PDB entry 1WOA | X-ray diffraction, 2.80 A resolution | chains A and B

# Chain A (and B)
Name: Triosephosphate isomerase
From: Plasmodium falciparum
Notes: EC 5.3.1.1; chain B of this document is another copy of the same molecule, construct and numbering; everything in this record applies to it too
UniProtKB: Q07412 (TPIS_PLAFA); residue numbers follow UniProt; this construct covers 1-248
Sequence (248 residues; row label = number of the first residue in the row):
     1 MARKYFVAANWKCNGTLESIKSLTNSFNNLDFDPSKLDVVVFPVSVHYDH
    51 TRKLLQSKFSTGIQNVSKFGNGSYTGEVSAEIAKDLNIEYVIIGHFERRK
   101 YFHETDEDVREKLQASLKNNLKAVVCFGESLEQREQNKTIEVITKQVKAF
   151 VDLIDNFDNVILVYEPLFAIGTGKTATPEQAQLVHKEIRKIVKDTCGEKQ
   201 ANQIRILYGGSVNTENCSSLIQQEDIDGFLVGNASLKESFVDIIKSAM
Disordered / not traced: 1-2
Construct notes: engineered mutation Val163 (Ala in Q07412), Phe168 (Trp in Q07412)
Swiss-Prot annotation at these positions:
  - active site: His95 (Electrophile), Glu165 (Proton acceptor)
  - binding site (D-glyceraldehyde 3-phosphate): Asn10, Lys12, Gly171, Leu230, Gly232, Asn233
  - mutagenesis: Ser73 (S73A: 3-fold decrease in substrate affinity; when associated with S-96), Phe96 (F96A: 2-fold decrease in substrate affinity; F96H: 6.7-fold decrease in substrate affinity; F96S: 5.5-fold decrease in substrate affinity. 3-fold decrease in substrate affinity ...), Leu167 (L167V: 3-fold decrease in substrate affinity; when associated with S-96)
Ligand contacts: glycerol-2-phosphate (G2H; 2-hydroxy-1-(hydroxymethyl)ethyl dihydrogen phosphate): Lys12, Ile170, Gly209, Gly210, Ser211, Val212, Leu230, Val231, Gly232, Asn233
From the paper describing this entry:
  - binding site for glycerol-2-phosphate: Lys12, Gly210 to Val212, Leu230, Gly232, Asn233
  - catalytic residues: Lys12, His95, Glu165 (citing earlier work)
  - conformationally variable residues (order/disorder transition): Ala169 to Gly173
  - mutagenesis - W168F: decreased catalytic activity (citing earlier work)

# Chain A / chain B interface
Residue-residue contacts - 74 pairs, chain A then chain B:
  Asn10(A) with Thr75(B), hydrogen bond
  Lys12(A) with Gly72(B); Ser73(B); Thr75(B)
  Cys13(A) with Asn71(B); Gly72(B), hydrogen bond (backbone-backbone); Tyr74(B); Glu77(B), hydrogen bond (side chain-backbone); Ser79(B); Ile82(B), hydrophobic
  Asn14(A) with Asn71(B); Gly72(B), hydrogen bond (side chain-backbone); Ile82(B)
  Gly15(A) with Ile82(B)
  Thr16(A) with Asp85(B)
  Leu17(A) with Asp85(B), hydrogen bond (backbone-side chain); Leu86(B), hydrophobic
  Val44(A) with Val78(B), hydrophobic; Ile82(B), hydrophobic
  Ser45(A) with Ser45(B), hydrogen bond; Val46(B); Val78(B)
  Val46(A) with Ser45(B); Ile82(B), hydrophobic; Leu86(B), hydrophobic
  His47(A) with Ile82(B); Leu86(B)
  Gln64(A) with Thr75(B); Gly76(B), hydrogen bond (side chain-backbone)
  Phe69(A) with Tyr101(B), hydrophobic
  Asn71(A) with Cys13(B); Asn14(B)
  Gly72(A) with Lys12(B); Cys13(B), hydrogen bond (backbone-backbone); Asn14(B), hydrogen bond (backbone-side chain)
  Ser73(A) with Lys12(B); Glu97(B)
  Tyr74(A) with Cys13(B); Glu97(B), hydrogen bond (backbone-side chain); Tyr101(B)
  Thr75(A) with Asn10(B), hydrogen bond; Lys12(B); Gln64(B); His95(B); Glu97(B), hydrogen bond (backbone-side chain); Arg98(B), hydrogen bond (backbone-side chain)
  Gly76(A) with Gln64(B), hydrogen bond (backbone-side chain); Arg98(B)
  Glu77(A) with Cys13(B), hydrogen bond (backbone-side chain); Arg98(B), salt bridge; Phe102(B)
  Val78(A) with Val44(B), hydrophobic; Ser45(B)
  Ser79(A) with Cys13(B)
  Ile82(A) with Asn14(B); Gly15(B); Val46(B), hydrophobic; His47(B)
  Asp85(A) with Thr16(B); Leu17(B), hydrogen bond (side chain-backbone)
  Leu86(A) with Leu17(B), hydrophobic; Val46(B); His47(B)
  His95(A) with Thr75(B)
  Glu97(A) with Ser73(B); Tyr74(B), hydrogen bond (side chain-backbone); Thr75(B), hydrogen bond (side chain-backbone)
  Arg98(A) with Thr75(B), hydrogen bond (side chain-backbone); Gly76(B); Glu77(B), salt bridge
  Tyr101(A) with Phe69(B), hydrophobic; Tyr74(B)
  Phe102(A) with Phe69(B), hydrophobic; Glu77(B)
Other interface residues (no listed pair), chain A (35 interface residues in all): Asp49, Lys53, Ile63, Asn65, Gly70
Other interface residues (no listed pair), chain B (36 interface residues in all): Asp49, Lys53, Ile63, Asn65, Gly70, Ile88

# Overview
35 residues of chain A face 36 of chain B across their interface; the contacts include 19 hydrogen bonds and 2
salt bridges. Polar contacts include Glu77(A)-Arg98(B), Asn10(A)-Thr75(B) and Cys13(A)-Glu77(B). Bound to
chain A: glycerol-2-phosphate. From the paper: catalytic residues Lys12(A), His95(A) and Glu165(A); W168F of
chain A reduces catalytic activity.
Both chains are Triosephosphate isomerase (Plasmodium falciparum). Entry 1WOA (Structure of the loop6 hinge
mutant of Plasmodium falciparum Triosephosphate Isomerase, W168F, complexed with Glycerol-2-phosphate) was
determined by X-ray diffraction together with 1VGA and 1WOB from the same study.
